PDB entry 8DQW | electron microscopy, 2.10 A resolution | chains F and G of the 10 polymer chains in the assembly

[Chain F]
Protein: DNA damage checkpoint control protein RAD17
From: Saccharomyces cerevisiae
Reference sequence: A0A8H4BW58 (A0A8H4BW58_YEASX); numbering as in UniProt (aligned over 1-401)
Sequence (401 residues; each row starts with the number of its first residue):
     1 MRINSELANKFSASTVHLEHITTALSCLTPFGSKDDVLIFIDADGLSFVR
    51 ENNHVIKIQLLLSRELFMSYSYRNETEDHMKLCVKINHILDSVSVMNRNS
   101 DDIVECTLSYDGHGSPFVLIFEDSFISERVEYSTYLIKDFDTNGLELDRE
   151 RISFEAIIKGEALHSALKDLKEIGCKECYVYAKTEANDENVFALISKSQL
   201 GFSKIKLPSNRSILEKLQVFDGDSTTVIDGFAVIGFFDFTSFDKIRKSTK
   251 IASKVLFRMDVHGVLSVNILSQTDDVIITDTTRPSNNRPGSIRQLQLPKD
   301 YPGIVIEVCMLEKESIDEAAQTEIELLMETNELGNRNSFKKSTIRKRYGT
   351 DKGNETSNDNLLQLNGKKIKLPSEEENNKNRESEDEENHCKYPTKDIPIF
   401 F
Not modelled in the structure: 1-6, 272-301, 330-401

[Chain G]
Protein: DDC1 isoform 1
From: Saccharomyces cerevisiae
Reference sequence: A0A8H4BUG7 (A0A8H4BUG7_YEASX); residue numbers follow UniProt; this construct covers 1-612
Sequence (646 residues; each row starts with the number of its first residue; numbers below 1 keep their minus sign (Met-33 is residue -33)):
   -33 MDYKDDDDKDYKDDDDKDYKDDDDKLEVLFQGPGMSFKATITESGKQNIW
    17 FRAIYVLSTIQDDIKITVTTNELIAWSMNETDTTLCQVRFQKSFFEEYEF
    67 KPHEIVFGENGVQVIEDTYGNSHKLYSFRVNGRHLTTISRKPDGDGIKSF
   117 TIAVNNTSTCPESLANRLIVVIEMDSLIVKEYCPQFQPIKYDPIIINLKY
   167 KRRFLDVFGTAASDRNPQEPLDPKLLDVFTNTERELTSALFNEEVESDIR
   217 KRNQLTAADEINYICCNSTLLKNFLDNCNVNVTDEVKLEINVHRLSITAF
   267 TKAVYGKNNDLLRNALSMSNTISTLDLEHYCLFTTIEDEKQDKRSHSKRR
   317 EHMKSIIFKLKDFKNFITIGPSWKTTQDGNDNISLWFCHPGDPILMQMQK
   367 PGVKLELVEVTDSNINDDILEGKFIKTAISGSKEEAGLKDNKESCESPLK
   417 SKTALKRENLPHSVAGTRNSPLKVSYLTPDNGSTVAKTYRNNTARKLFVE
   467 EQSQSTNYEQDKRFRQASSVHMNMNREQSFDIGTTHEVACPRNESNSLKR
   517 SIADICNETEDPTQQSTFAKRADTTVTWGKALPAADDEVSCSNIDRKGML
   567 KKEKLKHMQGLLNSQNDTSNHKKQDNKEMEDGLGLTQVEKPRGIFD
Not modelled in the structure: -33 to 0, 176-186, 209-220, 301-318, 382-612
Differences from the reference sequence: initiating methionine (-33); expression tag (-32 to 0)

[Chain F / chain G interface]
Residue-residue contacts (27):
  Ala162(F) with Ile144(G), hydrophobic
  Asp169(F) with Lys146(G), salt bridge; Tyr148(G), hydrogen bond
  Glu172(F) with Arg106(G)
  Gln199(F) with His100(G)
  Leu200(F) with His100(G); Ile104(G), hydrophobic; Pro150(G), hydrophobic
  Phe202(F) with Cys149(G), hydrogen bond (backbone-side chain)
  Ser203(F) with Glu147(G); Tyr148(G)
  Lys204(F) with Val145(G); Lys146(G); Glu147(G), hydrogen bond (backbone-backbone)
  Ile205(F) with Ile144(G), hydrophobic; Val145(G)
  Lys206(F) with Ile144(G); Val145(G), hydrogen bond (backbone-backbone)
  Leu207(F) with Ile144(G), hydrophobic
  Pro208(F) with Ser142(G); Leu143(G); Ile144(G)
  Ile213(F) with Ser142(G)
  Glu323(F) with Arg133(G), salt bridge
  Leu326(F) with Pro127(G), hydrophobic; Ser129(G)
  Leu327(F) with Glu147(G)
Interface residues without a listed pair, chain F (18 interface residues in all): Ser165, Ile173
Interface residues without a listed pair, chain G (16 interface residues in all): Thr103

[In short]
The interface between chain F and chain G involves 18 residues on one side and 16 on the other, with 4
hydrogen bonds and 2 salt bridges. Polar pairs include Asp169(F)-Lys146(G), Glu323(F)-Arg133(G) and
Asp169(F)-Tyr148(G).
Chain F is DNA damage checkpoint control protein RAD17 and chain G is DDC1 isoform 1, both from Saccharomyces
cerevisiae; the structure, Open state of Rad24-RFC:9-1-1 bound to a 5' ss/dsDNA junction, was determined by
electron microscopy, deposited together with 8DQX, 8DQZ, 8DR0, 8DR1, 8DR3, 8DR4 and 3 further entries.
